Entry 3XIM (X-ray diffraction, 2.30 A resolution); this record covers chains A and C of the 4 polymer chains in the assembly.

# Chain A (and C)
Molecule: D-xylose isomerase
Organism: Actinoplanes missouriensis
Notes: EC 5.3.1.5; chain C of this document is another copy of the same molecule, construct and numbering; everything in this record applies to it too
UniProtKB: P12851 (XYLA_ACTMI); residues 2-394 here correspond to UniProt positions 1-393 (UniProt number = residue number - 1)
Sequence (393 residues; each row starts with the number of its first residue):
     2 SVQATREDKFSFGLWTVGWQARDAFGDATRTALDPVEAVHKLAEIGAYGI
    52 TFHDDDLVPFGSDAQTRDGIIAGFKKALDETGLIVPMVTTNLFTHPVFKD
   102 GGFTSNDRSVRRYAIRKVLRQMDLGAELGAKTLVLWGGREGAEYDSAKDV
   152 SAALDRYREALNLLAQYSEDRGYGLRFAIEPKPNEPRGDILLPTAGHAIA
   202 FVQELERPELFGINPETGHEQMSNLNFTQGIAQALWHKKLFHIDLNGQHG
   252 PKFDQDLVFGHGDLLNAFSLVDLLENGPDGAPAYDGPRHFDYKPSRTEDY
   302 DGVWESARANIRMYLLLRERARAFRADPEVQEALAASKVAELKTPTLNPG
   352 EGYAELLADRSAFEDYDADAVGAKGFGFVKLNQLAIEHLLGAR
Not modelled in the structure: 2-3 (chain C: 2-4)
Sequence notes: conflict Arg309 (Lys308 in P12851), Arg319 (Lys318 in P12851), Arg323 (Lys322 in P12851)
Bound ions: Co2+ site 1: Glu181, Glu217, Asp245, Asp292 (together with sorbitol); Co2+ site 2: Glu217, His220, Asp255 (together with sorbitol)
Small-molecule neighbours: sorbitol (SOR): Trp16, His54, Met88, Thr90, Phe94, Val135, Trp137, Glu181, Lys183, Glu217, His220, Asp245, Asp255, Asp292

# Interface between chain A and chain C
Pairs across the interface (226; chain A residue first):
  His96(A) with Ala369(C); Asp370(C), salt bridge
  Pro97(A) with Gly373(C)
  Val98(A) with Ala369(C); Val372(C), hydrophobic; Gly373(C)
  Lys100(A) with Gly373(C), hydrogen bond (side chain-backbone); Ala374(C); Lys375(C), hydrogen bond (side chain-backbone); Phe377(C)
  Asp101(A) with Phe377(C); Phe379(C)
  Thr105(A) with Leu343(C)
  Ser106(A) with Leu343(C)
  Asn107(A) with Ser338(C), hydrogen bond (side chain-backbone); Lys339(C); Val340(C); Glu342(C); Leu343(C); Phe379(C)
  Asp108(A) with Lys339(C), salt bridge; Glu342(C); Val372(C)
  Arg109(A) with Glu342(C), hydrogen bond (backbone-side chain); Thr345(C); Pro346(C), hydrogen bond (side chain-backbone); Thr347(C), hydrogen bond (side chain-backbone); Leu348(C), hydrogen bond (side chain-backbone); Asn349(C), hydrogen bond
  Ser110(A) with Tyr367(C), hydrogen bond
  Val111(A) with Tyr367(C); Val372(C), hydrophobic
  Arg112(A) with Glu342(C), hydrogen bond (side chain-backbone); Leu343(C); Thr345(C), hydrogen bond (side chain-backbone); Thr347(C), hydrogen bond
  Arg113(A) with Thr347(C), hydrogen bond (side chain-backbone); Leu348(C); Asn349(C); Glu352(C), salt bridge; Leu357(C); Asp360(C), salt bridge
  Tyr114(A) with Ala363(C); Phe364(C), hydrophobic; Tyr367(C), hydrophobic
  Ile116(A) with Thr347(C); Leu357(C), hydrophobic
  Arg117(A) with Leu357(C), hydrogen bond (side chain-backbone); Leu358(C), hydrogen bond (side chain-backbone); Asp360(C), hydrogen bond (side chain-backbone); Ala363(C); Phe364(C); Glu365(C), salt bridge
  Lys118(A) with Phe364(C)
  Arg121(A) with Phe364(C)
  Ala143(A) with Gln230(C)
  Tyr145(A) with Phe379(C); Val380(C); Asn383(C)
  Asp146(A) with Asn227(C), hydrogen bond; Gln230(C); Asn267(C), hydrogen bond; Ser270(C), hydrogen bond
  Ser147(A) with Val340(C); Leu382(C)
  Ala148(A) with Val340(C); Phe379(C), hydrophobic
  Lys149(A) with Leu343(C)
  Asp150(A) with Leu343(C); Lys344(C)
  Val151(A) with Gln230(C); Ala233(C), hydrophobic
  Ser152(A) with Trp237(C)
  Ala153(A) with Leu343(C); Lys344(C)
  Ala154(A) with Leu343(C)
  Leu155(A) with Gln234(C); Trp237(C)
  Asp156(A) with Trp237(C), hydrogen bond
  Arg157(A) with Leu343(C), hydrogen bond (side chain-backbone); Lys344(C), hydrogen bond (side chain-backbone); Thr345(C); Pro346(C); Thr347(C)
  Arg159(A) with Trp237(C)
  Glu160(A) with Pro346(C); Thr347(C), hydrogen bond (side chain-backbone); Leu348(C), hydrogen bond (side chain-backbone)
  Leu164(A) with Leu348(C), hydrophobic; Tyr354(C), hydrophobic
  Tyr168(A) with Tyr354(C), hydrophobic; Leu358(C), hydrophobic
  Asp171(A) with Tyr354(C), hydrogen bond
  Asp190(A) with Asn227(C), hydrogen bond; Gln230(C)
  Leu193(A) with Gln234(C)
  Thr195(A) with Thr195(C); His198(C)
  Gly197(A) with Gly197(C); His198(C); Ala201(C)
  His198(A) with Thr195(C); Gly197(C); Gln234(C), hydrogen bond (backbone-side chain)
  Ile200(A) with Ala201(C), hydrophobic
  Ala201(A) with Gly197(C); Ile200(C), hydrophobic; Ala201(C); Gln204(C); His238(C), hydrogen bond (backbone-side chain)
  Phe202(A) with Trp237(C), hydrophobic; His238(C)
  Gln204(A) with Ala201(C), hydrogen bond (side chain-backbone); Gln204(C); Glu205(C), hydrogen bond
  Glu205(A) with Gln204(C), hydrogen bond; Trp237(C); His238(C), salt bridge
  Ser224(A) with Ser224(C); Leu226(C)
  Leu226(A) with Pro194(C), hydrophobic; Ser224(C)
  Asn227(A) with Asp146(C), hydrogen bond; Asp190(C), hydrogen bond
  Gln230(A) with Ala143(C); Asp146(C); Val151(C); Asp190(C)
  Ala233(A) with Val151(C), hydrophobic
  Gln234(A) with Leu155(C); Leu193(C); His198(C), hydrogen bond (side chain-backbone)
  Trp237(A) with Ser152(C); Leu155(C); Asp156(C), hydrogen bond; Arg159(C); Phe202(C), hydrophobic; Glu205(C)
  His238(A) with Ala201(C), hydrogen bond (side chain-backbone); Phe202(C); Glu205(C), salt bridge
  Asn267(A) with Asp146(C), hydrogen bond
  Ser270(A) with Asp146(C), hydrogen bond
  Phe325(A) with Ser147(C)
  Ser338(A) with Asn107(C), hydrogen bond (backbone-side chain)
  Lys339(A) with Asn107(C); Asp108(C)
  Val340(A) with Asn107(C); Ser147(C); Ala148(C)
  Glu342(A) with Asn107(C); Asp108(C); Arg109(C), hydrogen bond (side chain-backbone); Arg112(C), hydrogen bond (backbone-side chain)
  Leu343(A) with Thr105(C); Ser106(C); Asn107(C); Arg112(C); Lys149(C); Asp150(C); Ala153(C); Ala154(C), hydrophobic; Arg157(C), hydrogen bond (backbone-side chain)
  Lys344(A) with Asp150(C), salt bridge; Ala153(C); Arg157(C), hydrogen bond (backbone-side chain)
  Thr345(A) with Arg109(C); Arg112(C), hydrogen bond (backbone-side chain); Arg157(C)
  Pro346(A) with Arg109(C), hydrogen bond (backbone-side chain); Arg157(C); Glu160(C)
  Thr347(A) with Arg109(C), hydrogen bond (backbone-side chain); Arg112(C), hydrogen bond; Arg113(C), hydrogen bond (backbone-side chain); Ile116(C); Arg157(C); Glu160(C), hydrogen bond (backbone-side chain)
  Leu348(A) with Arg109(C); Arg113(C); Glu160(C), hydrogen bond (backbone-side chain); Leu164(C), hydrophobic
  Asn349(A) with Arg109(C), hydrogen bond; Arg113(C)
  Glu352(A) with Arg113(C), salt bridge
  Tyr354(A) with Leu164(C); Gln167(C); Tyr168(C), hydrophobic; Asp171(C), hydrogen bond
  Leu357(A) with Arg113(C); Ile116(C), hydrophobic; Arg117(C), hydrogen bond (backbone-side chain)
  Leu358(A) with Arg117(C); Leu120(C), hydrophobic; Tyr168(C), hydrophobic
  Asp360(A) with Arg113(C), salt bridge; Arg117(C), hydrogen bond (backbone-side chain)
  Ala363(A) with Tyr114(C); Arg117(C)
  Phe364(A) with Tyr114(C), hydrophobic; Arg117(C); Lys118(C); Arg121(C)
  Glu365(A) with Arg117(C), salt bridge
  Tyr367(A) with Val98(C); Ser110(C), hydrogen bond; Val111(C), hydrogen bond (side chain-backbone); Tyr114(C), hydrophobic
  Ala369(A) with His96(C); Val98(C)
  Asp370(A) with His96(C), salt bridge
  Val372(A) with Val111(C), hydrophobic
  Gly373(A) with Pro97(C); Val98(C); Lys100(C), hydrogen bond (backbone-side chain)
  Ala374(A) with Lys100(C)
  Lys375(A) with Lys100(C), hydrogen bond (backbone-side chain)
  Phe377(A) with Lys100(C); Asp101(C)
  Phe379(A) with Asp101(C); Asn107(C); Tyr145(C), hydrophobic; Ala148(C), hydrophobic
  Val380(A) with Tyr145(C)
  Leu382(A) with Ser147(C)
  Asn383(A) with Tyr145(C)
Interface residues without a listed pair, chain A (99 interface residues in all): Leu120, Gln167, Pro184, Leu192, Pro194, Thr229, Leu335, Gly353, Gly376
Interface residues without a listed pair, chain C (98 interface residues in all): Pro184, Thr229, Phe325, Leu335, Gly353, Gly376

# Overview
99 residues of chain A face 98 of chain C across their interface, with 58 hydrogen bonds and 12 salt bridges.
Polar contacts include His96(A)-Asp370(C), Asp108(A)-Lys339(C) and Arg113(A)-Glu352(C). Ligands of chain A:
sorbitol. The Co2+ site 1 is built by Glu181(A), Glu217(A), Asp245(A) and Asp292(A).
Both chains are D-xylose isomerase (Actinoplanes missouriensis). Entry 3XIM (Arginine residues as stabilizing
elements in proteins) was determined by X-ray diffraction together with 1XIM and 2XIM from the same study.
